Entry 8DZQ (electron microscopy, 2.82 A resolution); this record covers chains C and E of the 5 polymer chains in the assembly.

== Chain C ==
Name: Guanine nucleotide-binding protein G(I)/G(S)/G(T) subunit beta-1
From: Homo sapiens
Reference sequence: P62873 (GBB1_HUMAN); numbering as in UniProt (aligned over 2-340)
Sequence (339 residues; row label = number of the first residue in the row):
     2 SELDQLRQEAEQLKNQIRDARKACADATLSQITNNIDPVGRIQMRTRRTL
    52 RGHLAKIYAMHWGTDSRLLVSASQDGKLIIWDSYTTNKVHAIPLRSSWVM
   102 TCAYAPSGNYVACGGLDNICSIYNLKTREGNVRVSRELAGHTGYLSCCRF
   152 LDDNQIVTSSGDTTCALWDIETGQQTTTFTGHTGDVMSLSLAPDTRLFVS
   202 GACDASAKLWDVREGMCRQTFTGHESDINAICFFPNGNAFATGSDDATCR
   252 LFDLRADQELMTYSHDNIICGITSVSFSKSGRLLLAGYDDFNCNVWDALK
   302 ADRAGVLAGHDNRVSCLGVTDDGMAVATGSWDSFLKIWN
Disordered / not traced: 2, 30-31
UniProt features mapped onto this chain:
  - modified residue: Ser2 (N-acetylserine), His266 (Phosphohistidine)
  - natural variant: Leu30 (L30F: In MRD42; uncertain significance), Arg52 (R52G: In MRD42), Gly64 (G64V: In MRD42), Asp76 (D76E: In MRD42; D76G: In MRD42), Gly77 (G77S: In MRD42), Lys78 (K78R: In MRD42), Ile80 (I80N: In MRD42; I80T: In MRD42), His91 (H91R: In MRD42; uncertain significance), Ala92 (A92T: In MRD42), Pro94 (P94S: In MRD42), Leu95 (L95P: In MRD42), Arg96 (R96L: In MRD42), 5 further natural variant entries in UniProt

== Chain E ==
Name: ScFv16 protein
From: Mus musculus
Notes: antibody fragment or engineered binder
Sequence (251 residues; numbered 1 to 239 plus 15 insertion-coded residues; 3 numbers in that range are skipped by the numbering (no residue carries them; nothing is unmodelled there); the number before each row is that of its first residue; a row labelled like 120A-120O holds insertion residues (120A, then the next letters in order)):
     1 DVQLVESGGGLVQPGGSRKLSCSASGFAFSSFGMHWVRQAPEKGLEWVAY
    51 ISSGSGTIYYADTVKGRFTISRDDPKNTLFLQMTSLRSEDTAMYYCVRSI
   101 YYYGSSPFDFWGQGTTLTVS
120A-120O SGGGGSGGGGSGGGG
   124 SDIVMTQATSSVPVTPGESVSISCRSSKSLLHSNGNTYLYWFLQRPGQSP
   174 QLLIYRMSNLASGVPDRFSGSGSGTAFTLTISRLEAEDVGVYYCMQHLEY
   224 PLTFGAGTKLELKAAA
Disordered / not traced: 1, 120A-120O, 138, 236-239
Cystine bridges: Cys147-Cys217

== Interface between chain C and chain E ==
Pairs across the interface (8):
  Asp66(C) - Tyr103(E)
  Arg68(C) - Tyr103(E)
  Leu69(C) - Tyr103(E)  hydrophobic
  Val90(C) - Tyr102(E)  hydrophobic
  Glu130(C) - Gly26(E)
  Glu130(C) - Phe27(E)
  Glu130(C) - Ala28(E)  hydrogen bond (backbone-backbone)
  Gly131(C) - Phe32(E)
Also at the interface, not in a pair above, chain C (9 interface residues in all): His91, Lys127, Arg129
Also at the interface, not in a pair above, chain E (10 interface residues in all): Val2, Ser31, Arg98, Gly104

== Overview ==
9 residues of chain C and 10 residues of chain E are in contact; the contacts include 1 hydrogen bond. Its one
hydrogen bond, Glu130(C)-Ala28(E), is backbone to backbone.
Here chain C is Guanine nucleotide-binding protein G(I)/G(S)/G(T) subunit beta-1 (Homo sapiens) and chain E is
ScFv16 protein (Mus musculus). Entry 8DZQ (momSalB bound Kappa Opioid Receptor in complex with GoA) was
determined by electron microscopy together with 8DZP, 8DZR and 8DZS from the same study.
